4IW8 - chains A and B of the 4 polymer chains in the assembly; structure by X-ray diffraction, 2.04 A resolution.

== Chain A (and B) ==
Protein: Estrogen receptor
Source organism: Homo sapiens
Notes: fragment: Ligand-binding Domain; chain B of this document is another copy of the same molecule, construct and numbering; everything in this record applies to it too
Reference sequence: P03372 (ESR1_HUMAN); residue numbers follow UniProt; this construct covers 303-549
Sequence (247 residues; each row starts with the number of its first residue):
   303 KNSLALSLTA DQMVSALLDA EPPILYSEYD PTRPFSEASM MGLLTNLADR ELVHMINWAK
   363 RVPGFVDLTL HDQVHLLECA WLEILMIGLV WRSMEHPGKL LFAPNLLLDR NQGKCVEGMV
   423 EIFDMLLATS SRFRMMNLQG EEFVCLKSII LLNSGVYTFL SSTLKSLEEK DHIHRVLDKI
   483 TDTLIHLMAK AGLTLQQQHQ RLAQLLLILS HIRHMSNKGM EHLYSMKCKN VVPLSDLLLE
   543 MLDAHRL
Unresolved in the structure: 303-304, 419-420, 462-464, 549 (chain B: 303, 461-472, 549)
Construct notes: engineered mutation Ser537 (Tyr in P03372)
Residues lining bound ligands: KN3 (4-[1-(3-methylbut-2-en-1-yl)-7-(trifluoromethyl)-1H-indazol-3-yl]benzene-1,3-diol): Met343, Leu346, Thr347, Leu349, Ala350, Glu353, Leu384, Leu387, Met388, Leu391, Arg394, Phe404, Lys416, Met421, Ile424, Phe425, Leu428, Gly521, His524, Leu525, Met528

== How chain A and chain B interact ==
Contacting residue pairs (55):
  Thr431(A) with Tyr459(B)
  Arg434(A) with His476(B), hydrogen bond
  Met437(A) with His476(B)
  Ile451(A) with Leu509(B), hydrophobic
  Asn455(A) with Leu509(B); His513(B), hydrogen bond (backbone-side chain)
  Ser456(A) with His513(B)
  Val458(A) with His513(B)
  Tyr459(A) with Arg434(B), hydrogen bond; Ile510(B); His513(B)
  Thr460(A) with Met427(B)
  His476(A) with Arg434(B)
  Asp480(A) with Gln502(B); Gln506(B), hydrogen bond
  Thr483(A) with His501(B); Ala505(B)
  Asp484(A) with Gln498(B), hydrogen bond; His501(B), salt bridge; Gln502(B), hydrogen bond
  Ile487(A) with His501(B)
  Leu497(A) with Leu497(B), hydrophobic
  Gln498(A) with Asp484(B)
  His501(A) with Thr483(B); Ile487(B); Leu504(B)
  Gln502(A) with Asp480(B); Asp484(B), hydrogen bond
  Leu504(A) with His501(B)
  Ala505(A) with Thr483(B); Leu508(B), hydrophobic
  Gln506(A) with Asp480(B), hydrogen bond
  Leu508(A) with Ala505(B), hydrophobic; Leu509(B), hydrophobic
  Leu509(A) with Ile451(B), hydrophobic; Asn455(B); Leu479(B), hydrophobic; Leu511(B), hydrophobic
  Ile510(A) with Tyr459(B)
  Leu511(A) with Ser512(B), hydrogen bond (backbone-side chain)
  Ser512(A) with Ser512(B), hydrogen bond (backbone-side chain); Arg515(B), hydrogen bond
  His513(A) with Asn455(B), hydrogen bond (side chain-backbone); Ser456(B); Val458(B); Tyr459(B)
  Arg515(A) with Ser512(B); His513(B), hydrogen bond; His516(B)
  His516(A) with Arg515(B); Asn519(B), hydrogen bond
  Asn519(A) with His516(B), hydrogen bond; Asn519(B)
  Glu523(A) with Glu523(B)
  His547(A) with Lys520(B)
Interface residues without a listed pair, chain A (35 interface residues in all): Met427, Ala430, Lys520
Interface residues without a listed pair, chain B (34 interface residues in all): Ala430, Gln500, His547

== In short ==
Chain A and chain B form an interface of 35 and 34 residues respectively, with 15 hydrogen bonds and 1 salt
bridge. Among the polar pairs are Asp484(A)-His501(B), Arg434(A)-His476(B) and Asn455(A)-His513(B). Chain A
binds compound KN3.
Chain A and chain B are both Estrogen receptor (Homo sapiens); the structure, Crystal Structure of the
Estrogen Receptor alpha Ligand-binding Domain in Complex with Dynamic WAY-derivative, 9a, was determined by
X-ray diffraction, deposited together with 4IU7, 4IUI, 4IV2, 4IV4, 4IVW, 4IVY and 3 further entries.
